Entry 9I53 (X-ray diffraction, 1.92 A resolution); this record covers chain A.

Chain A:
Molecule: SARS-CoV-2 helicase NSP13
Organism: Severe acute respiratory syndrome coronavirus 2
Notes: EC 3.4.19.12, 3.4.22.-, 3.4.22.69, 2.7.7.48, 3.6.4.12, 3.6.4.13, 3.1.13.-, 3.1.-.-, 2.1.1.-
UniProt: P0DTD1 (R1AB_SARS2); residues 1-601 here correspond to UniProt positions 5325-5925 (UniProt number = residue number + 5324)
Amino-acid sequence (603 residues; each row starts with the number of its first residue; numbers below 1 keep their minus sign (Ser-1 is residue -1)):
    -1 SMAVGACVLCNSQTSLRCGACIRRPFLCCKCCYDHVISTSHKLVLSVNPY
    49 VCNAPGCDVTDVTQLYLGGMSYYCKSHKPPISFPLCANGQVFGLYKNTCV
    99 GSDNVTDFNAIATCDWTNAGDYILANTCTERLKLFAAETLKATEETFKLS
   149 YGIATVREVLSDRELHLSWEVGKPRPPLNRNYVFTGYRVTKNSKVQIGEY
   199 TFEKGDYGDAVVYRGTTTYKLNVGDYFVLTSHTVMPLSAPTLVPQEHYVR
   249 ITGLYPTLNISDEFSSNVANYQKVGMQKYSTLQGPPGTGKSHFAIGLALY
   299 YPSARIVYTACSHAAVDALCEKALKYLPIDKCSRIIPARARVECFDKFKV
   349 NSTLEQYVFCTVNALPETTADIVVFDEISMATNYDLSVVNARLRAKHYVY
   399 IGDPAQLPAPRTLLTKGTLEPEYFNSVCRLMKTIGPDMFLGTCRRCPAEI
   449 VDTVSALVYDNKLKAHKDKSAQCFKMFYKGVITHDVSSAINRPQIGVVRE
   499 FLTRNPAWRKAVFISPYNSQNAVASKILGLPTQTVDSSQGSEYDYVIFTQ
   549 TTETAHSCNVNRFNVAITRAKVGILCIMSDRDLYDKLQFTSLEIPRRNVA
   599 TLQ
Not modelled in the structure: -1 to 0, 186-193, 203-206, 593-601
Sequence notes: expression tag (-1 to 0)
Metal / ion sites: Zn2+ site 1: Cys5, Cys8, Cys26, Cys29; Zn2+ site 2: Cys16, Cys19, His33, His39; Zn2+ site 3: Cys50, Cys55, Cys72, His75
Small-molecule neighbours:
  - ATP (adenosine-5'-triphosphate), molecule 1: Thr250, Gly251, Tyr253, Ser301, Lys394
  - ATP, molecule 2: Glu261, Ser264, Asn265, Pro283, Pro284, Gly285, Thr286, Gly287, Lys288, Ser289, His290, Lys320, Tyr324, Arg442, Arg443, Glu540
  - MPO (3[N-morpholino]propane sulfonic acid): Asn177, Ser486, Pro514, Tyr515, Asn516, Ser517, His554
Swiss-Prot annotation at these positions:
  - binding site (Zn(2+)): Cys5, Cys8, Cys16, Cys19, Cys26, Cys29, His33, His39, Cys50, Cys55, Cys72, His75
  - binding site (a ribonucleoside 5'-triphosphate): Gly282 to Ser289
  - site: Gln601 (Cleavage)
From the paper describing this entry:
  - binding site for ATP: Ser264, Gly285, Gly287, Lys288, Ser289, His290, Lys320, Arg442, Arg443
  - binding site for phosphate ion: Lys288, Gln404, Arg443, Gly538, Arg567

Overview:
Chain A binds ATP and compound MPO. Cys5, Cys8, Cys26 and Cys29 coordinate Zn2+ site 1. Curated annotation
(UniProt) lists 12 Zn2+-binding residues and 8 ribonucleoside 5'-triphosphate-binding residues. From the
paper: a binding site for ATP at Ser264, Gly285 and Gly287 among others; a binding site for phosphate ion at
Lys288, Gln404 and Arg443 among others.
Chain A is SARS-CoV-2 helicase NSP13 (Severe acute respiratory syndrome coronavirus 2); the structure, Crystal
structure of the SARS-CoV-2 helicase NSP13 in complex with ATP, was determined by X-ray diffraction, deposited
together with 9I51.
